PDB entry 6KHD | X-ray diffraction, 2.70 A resolution | chain A

# Chain A
Name: Dual specificity protein kinase CLK1
From: Homo sapiens
Notes: EC 2.7.12.1
Reference sequence: P49759 (CLK1_HUMAN); residues 1-484 here = UniProt positions 1-484
Chain sequence (484 residues; numbered 1 to 484; the number before each row is that of its first residue):
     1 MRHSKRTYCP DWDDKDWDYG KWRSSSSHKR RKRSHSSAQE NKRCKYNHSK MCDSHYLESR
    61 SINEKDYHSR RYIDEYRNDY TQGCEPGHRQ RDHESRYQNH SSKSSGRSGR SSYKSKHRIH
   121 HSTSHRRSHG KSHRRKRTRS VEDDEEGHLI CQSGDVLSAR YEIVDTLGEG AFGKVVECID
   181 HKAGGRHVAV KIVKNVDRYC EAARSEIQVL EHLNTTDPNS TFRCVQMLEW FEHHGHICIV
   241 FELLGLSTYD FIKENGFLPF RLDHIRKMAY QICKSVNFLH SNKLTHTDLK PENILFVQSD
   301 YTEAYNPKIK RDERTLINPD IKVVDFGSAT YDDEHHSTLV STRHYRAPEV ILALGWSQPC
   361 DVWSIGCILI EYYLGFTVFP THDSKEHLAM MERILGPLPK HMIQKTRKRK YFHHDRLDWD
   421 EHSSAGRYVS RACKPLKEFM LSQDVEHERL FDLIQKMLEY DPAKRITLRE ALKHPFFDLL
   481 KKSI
Not modelled in the structure: 1-148, 304-312, 341-342, 482-484
Differences from the reference sequence: conflict Ala432 (Arg in P49759)
Small-molecule neighbours: CX-4945 (3NG; 5-[(3-chlorophenyl)amino]benzo[c][2,6]naphthyridine-8-carboxylic acid): Leu167, Gly168, Glu169, Gly170, Phe172, Val175, Ala189, Lys191, Glu206, Val225, Phe241, Glu242, Leu243, Leu244, Gly245, Asp250, Leu295, Val324, Asp325
Curated features (UniProtKB/Swiss-Prot):
  - active site: Asp288 (Proton acceptor)
  - binding site (ATP): Leu167 to Val175, Lys191
  - modified residue: Ser61 (Phosphoserine), Thr138 (Phosphothreonine), Ser140 (Phosphoserine)
Reported in the primary citation:
  - binding site for CX-4945: Glu169, Val175, Lys191, Glu206, Val225, Phe241, Leu244, Leu295, Val324, Asp325

# Summary
Bound to chain A: CX-4945. UniProt lists active-site residue Asp288 and 10 ATP-binding residues. From the
paper: a binding site for CX-4945 at Glu169, Val175 and Lys191 among others.
Chain A is Dual specificity protein kinase CLK1 (Homo sapiens); the structure, Crystal structure of CLK1 in
complex with CX-4945, was determined by X-ray diffraction (same publication as 6KHE and 6KHF).
